7EMM - chain A; structure by X-ray diffraction, 1.25 A resolution.

== Chain A ==
Protein: Ferritin light chain
Organism: Equus caballus
UniProtKB: P02791 (FRIL_HORSE); residues 1-174 here correspond to UniProt positions 2-175 (UniProt number = residue number + 1)
Amino-acid sequence (174 residues; row label = number of the first residue in the row):
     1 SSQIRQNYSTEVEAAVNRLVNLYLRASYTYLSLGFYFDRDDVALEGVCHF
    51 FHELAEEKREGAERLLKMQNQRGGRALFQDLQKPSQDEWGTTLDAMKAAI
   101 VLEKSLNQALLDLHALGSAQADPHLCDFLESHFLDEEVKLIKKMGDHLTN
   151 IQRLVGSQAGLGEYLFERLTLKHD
Not modelled in the structure: 174
Construct notes: engineered mutation His-52 (Arg53 in P02791)
Metal / ion sites: iridium ion near His-49 (its only coordinating residue here); Cd2+ site 1 near Asp-80 (its only coordinating residue here); Cd2+ site 2 near Glu-130 (its only coordinating residue here); Cd2+ site 3 near His-132 (its only coordinating residue here)
Swiss-Prot annotation at these positions:
  - region: Glu-53 to Glu-60 (Catalytic site for iron oxidation)
  - binding site (Fe cation): Glu-53, Glu-56, Glu-57, Glu-60, Glu-63
  - modified residue: Ser-1 (N-acetylserine)

== Overview ==
UniProt lists 5 Fe cation-binding residues.
Chain A is Ferritin light chain (Equus caballus); the structure, Crystal structure of IrCp* immobilized
apo-R52H-rHLFr, was determined by X-ray diffraction, deposited together with 7EML and 7W7J.
